9FOJ - chains B and C of the 6 polymer chains in the assembly; structure by electron microscopy, 3.82 A resolution.

== Chain B (and C) ==
Protein: Envelope protein E
From: Langat virus (strain TP21)
Notes: chain C of this document is another copy of the same molecule, construct and numbering; everything in this record applies to it too
UniProt: P29837 (POLG_LANVT); residues 1-496 here correspond to UniProt positions 281-776 (UniProt number = residue number + 280)
Amino-acid sequence (496 residues; each row starts with the number of its first residue):
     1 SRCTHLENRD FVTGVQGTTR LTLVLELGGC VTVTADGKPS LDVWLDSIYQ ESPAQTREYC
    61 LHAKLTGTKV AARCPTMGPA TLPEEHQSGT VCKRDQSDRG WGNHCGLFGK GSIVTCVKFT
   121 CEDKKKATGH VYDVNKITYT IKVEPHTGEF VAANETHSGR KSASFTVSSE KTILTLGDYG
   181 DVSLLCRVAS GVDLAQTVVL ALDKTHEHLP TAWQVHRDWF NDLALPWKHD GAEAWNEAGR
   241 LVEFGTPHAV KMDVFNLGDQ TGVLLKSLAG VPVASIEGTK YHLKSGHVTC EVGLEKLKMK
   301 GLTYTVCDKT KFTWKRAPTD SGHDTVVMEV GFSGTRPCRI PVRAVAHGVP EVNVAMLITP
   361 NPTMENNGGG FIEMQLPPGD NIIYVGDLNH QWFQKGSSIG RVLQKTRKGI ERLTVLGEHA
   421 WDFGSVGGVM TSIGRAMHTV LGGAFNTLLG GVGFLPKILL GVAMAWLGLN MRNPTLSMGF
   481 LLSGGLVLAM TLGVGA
UniProt features mapped onto this chain:
  - region: Asp98 to Gly111 (Fusion peptide)
  - site: Ala496 (Cleavage)
  - glycosylation: Asn154 (N-linked (GlcNAc...) asparagine)
Covalently attached groups: N-acetylglucosamine (NAG) linked to Asn154
What the authors report for this chain:
  - post-translational modification sites: Asn154

== How chain B and chain C interact ==
Contacting residue pairs (12):
  His347(B) with Arg187(C), hydrogen bond; Glu291(C)
  Asp380(B) with Arg187(C)
  Asn389(B) with Ser168(C); Ser169(C), hydrogen bond (side chain-backbone); Glu170(C)
  His390(B) with Val167(C)
  Gln391(B) with Val167(C), hydrogen bond (backbone-backbone); Cys186(C), hydrogen bond (side chain-backbone); Arg187(C); Val188(C), hydrogen bond (side chain-backbone); Ala189(C), hydrogen bond (side chain-backbone)
Other interface residues (no listed pair), chain B (6 interface residues in all): Ala317
Other interface residues (no listed pair), chain C (11 interface residues in all): Asn135, Ser190

== In short ==
6 residues of chain B and 11 residues of chain C are in contact; the contacts include 6 hydrogen bonds. Among
the polar pairs are His347(B)-Arg187(C), Asn389(B)-Ser169(C) and Gln391(B)-Cys186(C). The paper reports a
modification site at Asn154(B).
Chain B and chain C are both Envelope protein E (Langat virus (strain TP21)); the structure, LGTV TP21. Langat
virus, strain TP21, was determined by electron microscopy (same publication as 9FK0 and 9H28).
